Entry 6SSJ (electron microscopy, 2.75 A resolution); this record covers chain A.

Chain A:
Protein: Endogenous retrovirus group K member 24 Gag polyprotein
From: Homo sapiens
UniProt: P63145 (GAK24_HUMAN); residues 1-246 here correspond to UniProt positions 283-528 (UniProt number = residue number + 282)
Amino-acid sequence (248 residues; numbered 1 to 248; the number before each row is that of its first residue):
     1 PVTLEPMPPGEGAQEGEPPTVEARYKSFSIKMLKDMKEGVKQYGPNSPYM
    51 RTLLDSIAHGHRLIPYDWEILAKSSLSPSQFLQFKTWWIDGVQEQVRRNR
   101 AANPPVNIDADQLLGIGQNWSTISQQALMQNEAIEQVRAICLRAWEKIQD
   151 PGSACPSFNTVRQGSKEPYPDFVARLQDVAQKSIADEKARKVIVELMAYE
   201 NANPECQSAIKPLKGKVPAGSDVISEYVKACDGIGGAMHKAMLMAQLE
Not modelled in the structure: 7-20, 237-248
Construct notes: engineered mutation H59 (Tyr341 in P63145); expression tag (247-248)
From the paper describing this entry:
  - contacts within the chain: P1-D67, R143-K182 (backbone contact)
  - mutagenesis - I193A/L196A: abolished binding to self-association

In short:
From the paper: I193A/L196A abolish binding to self-association; contacts within the chain involving P1, D67
and R143 among others.
Chain A is Endogenous retrovirus group K member 24 Gag polyprotein (Homo sapiens); the structure, Human
endogenous retrovirus (HML2) mature capsid assembly, T=1 icosahedron, was determined by electron microscopy
together with 6SA9, 6SSK, 6SSL and 6SSM from the same study.
